8YB4 - chains B and A of the 3 polymer chains in the assembly; structure by electron microscopy, 3.10 A resolution.

# Chain B (and A)
Name: phytochrome B
From: Arabidopsis thaliana
Notes: chain A of this document is another copy of the same molecule, construct and numbering; everything in this record applies to it too
Reference sequence: P14713 (PHYB_ARATH); residue numbers follow UniProt; this construct covers 1-1172
Amino-acid sequence (1177 residues; numbered -4 to 1172; the number before each row is that of its first residue; numbers below 1 keep their minus sign (Gly-4 is residue -4)):
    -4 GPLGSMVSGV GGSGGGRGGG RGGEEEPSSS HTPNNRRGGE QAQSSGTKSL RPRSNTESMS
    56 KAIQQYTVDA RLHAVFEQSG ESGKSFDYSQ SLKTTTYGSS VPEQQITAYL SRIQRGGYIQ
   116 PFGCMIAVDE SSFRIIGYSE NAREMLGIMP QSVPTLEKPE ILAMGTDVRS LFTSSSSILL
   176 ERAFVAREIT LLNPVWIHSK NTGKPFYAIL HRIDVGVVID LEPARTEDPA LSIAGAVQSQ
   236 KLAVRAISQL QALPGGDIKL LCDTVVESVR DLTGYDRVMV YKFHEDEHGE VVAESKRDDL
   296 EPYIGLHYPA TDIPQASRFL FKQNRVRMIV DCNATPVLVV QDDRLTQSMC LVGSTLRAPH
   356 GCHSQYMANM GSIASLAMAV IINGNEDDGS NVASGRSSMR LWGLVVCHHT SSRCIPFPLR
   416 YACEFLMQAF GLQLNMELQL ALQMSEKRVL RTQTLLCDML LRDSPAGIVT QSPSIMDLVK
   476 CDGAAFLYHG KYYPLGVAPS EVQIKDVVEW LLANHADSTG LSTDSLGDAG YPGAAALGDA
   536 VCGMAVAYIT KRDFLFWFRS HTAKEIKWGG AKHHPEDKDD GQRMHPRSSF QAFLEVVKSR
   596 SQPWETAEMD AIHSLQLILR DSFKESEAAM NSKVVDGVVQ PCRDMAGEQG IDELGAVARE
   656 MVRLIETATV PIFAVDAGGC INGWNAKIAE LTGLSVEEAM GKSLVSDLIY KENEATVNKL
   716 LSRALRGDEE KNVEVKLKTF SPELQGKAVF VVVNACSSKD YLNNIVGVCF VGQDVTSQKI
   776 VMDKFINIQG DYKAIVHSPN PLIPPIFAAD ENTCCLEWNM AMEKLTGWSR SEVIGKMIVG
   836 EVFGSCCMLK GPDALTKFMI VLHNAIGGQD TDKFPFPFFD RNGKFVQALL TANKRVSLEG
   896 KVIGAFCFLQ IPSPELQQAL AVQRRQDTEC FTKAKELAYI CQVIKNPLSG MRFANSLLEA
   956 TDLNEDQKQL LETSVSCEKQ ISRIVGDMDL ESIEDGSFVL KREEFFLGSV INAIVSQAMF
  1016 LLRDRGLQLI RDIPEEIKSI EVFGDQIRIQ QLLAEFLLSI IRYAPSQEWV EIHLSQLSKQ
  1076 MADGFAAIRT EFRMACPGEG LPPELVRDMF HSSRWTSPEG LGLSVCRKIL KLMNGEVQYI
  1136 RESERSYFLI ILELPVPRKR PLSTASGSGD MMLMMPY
Unresolved in the structure: -4 to 51, 146-153, 381-391, 566-574, 622-1172 (chain A: -4 to 110, 145-155, 381-391, 566-577, 622-1172)
Differences from the reference sequence: expression tag (-4 to 0)
Covalent attachments: compound O6E linked to Cys357
Residues lining bound ligands: O6E (3-[5-[[(3R,4R)-3-ethyl-4-methyl-5-oxidanylidene-3,4-dihydropyrrol-2-yl]methyl]-2-[[5-[(4-ethyl-3-methyl-5-oxidanylidene-pyrrol-2-yl)methyl]-3-(3-hydroxy-3-oxopropyl)-4-methyl-1H-pyrrol-2-yl]methyl]-4-methyl-1H-pyrrol-3-yl]propanoic acid): Tyr83, Met274, Tyr276, Leu301, Tyr303, Thr306, Asp307, Ile308, Pro309, Ser312, Phe316, Arg322, Ile324, Arg352, Pro354, His355, His358, Tyr361, Met365, Ser370, Val401, His403, Pro581, Ser584
UniProt features mapped onto this chain:
  - binding site (phytochromobilin): Cys357
  - natural variant: Gly9 to Arg12 (deletion: In strain: cv. Kas-1), Glu19 (E19K: In strain: cv. Kas-1), Ile143 (I143L: In strain: cv. Kas-1), Val980 (V980I: In strain: cv. Kas-1), Leu1072 (L1072V: In strain: cv. Kas-1)
  - mutagenesis: Tyr276 (Y276H: In YHB; constitutively active and stronger interaction with PTAC12/HMR/PAP5 in the dark ...)
Reported in the primary citation:
  - conformationally variable residues (order/disorder transition, side-chain flip): Ala219 to Ala229, Tyr276, Leu301, Tyr303, Tyr361
  - binding site for O6E: Tyr276, Leu301, Tyr303, Tyr361
  - contacts within the chain: Tyr83-Asp307 (hydrogen bond), Tyr83-Ser584 (hydrogen bond), Asp307-Ser584 (hydrogen bond), Tyr361-Ser584 (hydrogen bond)
  - mutagenesis - L226Y, F420E: decreased binding to phytochrome-interacting factor 6
  - self-association interface (contacts with another copy of this molecule): Phe420

# Interface between chain B and chain A
Contacting residue pairs (58):
  Thr185(B) with Gln233(A), hydrogen bond (backbone-side chain); Lys236(A)
  Leu186(B) with Gln233(A), hydrogen bond (backbone-side chain)
  Leu187(B) with Gln233(A)
  Asn188(B) with Gln233(A); Lys236(A)
  Trp191(B) with Ile228(A), hydrophobic
  Tyr202(B) with Ile228(A)
  Asp223(B) with Ser170(A), hydrogen bond
  Ala225(B) with Leu174(A), hydrophobic; Trp191(A)
  Ser227(B) with Ile228(A)
  Ile228(B) with Trp191(A), hydrophobic; Ser227(A)
  Ala231(B) with Gln235(A)
  Gln233(B) with Leu186(A)
  Gln235(B) with Gln235(A); Phe420(A)
  Lys236(B) with Leu186(A); Asn188(A); Tyr416(A)
  Val239(B) with Phe420(A), hydrophobic; Gln423(A)
  Arg240(B) with Glu183(A), salt bridge; Leu186(A)
  Ile242(B) with Gln423(A)
  Ser243(B) with Gln423(A)
  Gln246(B) with Gln423(A); Leu427(A)
  Ile376(B) with Gln246(A)
  Asn378(B) with Gln246(A); Ala247(A), hydrogen bond (side chain-backbone); Leu248(A), hydrogen bond (side chain-backbone)
  Ser392(B) with Ala247(A), hydrogen bond (backbone-backbone)
  Met394(B) with Gln246(A)
  Pro413(B) with Gln235(A)
  Tyr416(B) with Val232(A), hydrophobic; Gln235(A); Lys236(A)
  Glu419(B) with Val239(A)
  Phe420(B) with Ile242(A), hydrophobic; Phe420(A)
  Gln423(B) with Val239(A), hydrogen bond (side chain-backbone); Ile242(A); Ser243(A); Gln246(A)
  Leu427(B) with Gln246(A)
  Gln428(B) with Leu427(A)
  Met431(B) with Met431(A), hydrophobic
  Gln434(B) with Met431(A); Leu435(A)
  Leu435(B) with Gln434(A); Gln438(A)
  Gln438(B) with Leu435(A); Met439(A), hydrogen bond; Lys442(A)
  Met439(B) with Gln438(A), hydrogen bond
  Lys442(B) with Gln438(A), hydrogen bond
Other interface residues (no listed pair), chain B (48 interface residues in all): Leu174, Ile184, Pro189, Pro224, Leu226, Val232, Leu237, Ala247, Phe412, Ala424, Asn430, Glu441
Other interface residues (no listed pair), chain A (45 interface residues in all): Arg177, Thr185, Leu187, Pro189, Tyr202, Pro224, Ala225, Leu226, Ala229, Ala231, Leu237, Pro249, Ile376, Asn378, Met394, Ala424, Asn430

# In short
48 residues of chain B and 45 residues of chain A are in contact, with 10 hydrogen bonds and 1 salt bridge.
Polar pairs include Arg240(B)-Glu183(A), Thr185(B)-Gln233(A) and Leu186(B)-Gln233(A). The paper reports a
binding site for O6E at Tyr276(B), Leu301(B) and Tyr303(B) among others; L226Y and F420E of chain B reduce
binding to phytochrome-interacting factor 6.
Chain B and chain A are both phytochrome B (Arabidopsis thaliana); the structure, Pfr conformer of Arabidopsis
thaliana phytochrome B in complex with phytochrome-interacting factor 6, was determined by electron microscopy
together with 9IUZ from the same study.
